5OBB - chains C and E of the 24 polymer chains in the assembly; structure by X-ray diffraction, 2.65 A resolution.

# Chain C (and E)
Name: Ferritin heavy chain
Source organism: Mus musculus
Notes: EC 1.16.3.1; chain E of this document is another copy of the same molecule, construct and numbering; everything in this record applies to it too
UniProtKB: P09528 (FRIH_MOUSE); residues 0-176 here correspond to UniProt positions 1-177 (UniProt number = residue number + 1)
Amino-acid sequence (197 residues; row label = number of the first residue in the row; numbering starts at 0):
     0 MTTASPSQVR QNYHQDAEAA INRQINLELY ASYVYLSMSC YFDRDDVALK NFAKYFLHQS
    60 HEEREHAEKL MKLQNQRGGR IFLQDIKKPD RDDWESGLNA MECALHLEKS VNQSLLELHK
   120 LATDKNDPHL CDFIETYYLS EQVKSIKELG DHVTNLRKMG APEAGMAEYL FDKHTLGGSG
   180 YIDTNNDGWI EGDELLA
Disordered / not traced: 0-3, 177-196
Sequence notes: expression tag (177-196)
Metal / ion sites: terbium(III) ion site 1: Glu27, Glu62, His65, Gln141; terbium(III) ion site 2: Glu134 (shared with 1 residue of chain A; 1 residue of chain B)
Swiss-Prot annotation at these positions:
  - binding site (Fe cation): Glu27, Glu62, His65, Glu107, Gln141
  - modified residue: Met0 (N-acetylmethionine), Thr1 (N-acetylthreonine)

# Interface between chain C and chain E
Contacting residue pairs (27):
  Lys146(C) - Asp42(E)  hydrogen bond (side chain-backbone)
  Lys146(C) - Arg43(E)
  Lys146(C) - Asp44(E)
  Gly149(C) - Asp44(E)
  Asp150(C) - Asp44(E)
  Asp150(C) - Ala47(E)
  Thr153(C) - Asp44(E)  hydrogen bond (side chain-backbone)
  Thr153(C) - Asp45(E)
  Thr153(C) - Val46(E)
  Asn154(C) - Ala47(E)  hydrogen bond (side chain-backbone)
  Asn154(C) - Leu48(E)
  Asn154(C) - Tyr168(E)
  Lys157(C) - Val46(E)
  Lys157(C) - Gly164(E)
  Met158(C) - Gly164(E)
  Met158(C) - Met165(E)
  Met158(C) - Tyr168(E)  hydrophobic
  Ala166(C) - Met165(E)  hydrophobic
  Leu169(C) - Met165(E)  hydrophobic
  Leu169(C) - Tyr168(E)
  Phe170(C) - Tyr168(E)
  His173(C) - Tyr168(E)
  His173(C) - Leu169(E)
  His173(C) - Lys172(E)
  His173(C) - His173(E)
  Thr174(C) - Tyr168(E)  hydrogen bond
  Thr174(C) - Lys172(E)
Interface residues without a listed pair, chain C (13 interface residues in all): Met165

# Overview
Chain C and chain E each contribute 13 residues to their interface; the contacts include 4 hydrogen bonds.
Polar pairs include Lys146(C)-Asp42(E), Thr153(C)-Asp44(E) and Asn154(C)-Ala47(E). Glu27(C), Glu62(C),
His65(C) and Gln141(C) coordinate terbium(III) ion site 1. From UniProt: 5 Fe cation-binding residues on chain
C.
Both chains are Ferritin heavy chain (Mus musculus). Entry 5OBB (Structure of a modified mouse H chain
ferritin with a lanthanide binding motif in complex with ...) was determined by X-ray diffraction together
with 5OBA from the same study.
